Entry 5JVD (X-ray diffraction, 2.39 A resolution); this record covers chains B and E of the 6 polymer chains in the assembly.

== Chain B ==
Protein: Tubulin beta-2B chain
Organism: Bos taurus
UniProtKB: Q6B856 (TBB2B_BOVIN); the author numbering skips numbers that UniProt does not, so the offset changes along the chain: 1-42 = UniProt 1-42; 45-360 = UniProt 43-358; 369-455 = UniProt 359-445
Chain sequence (445 residues; row label = number of the first residue in the row; note: 10 numbers in that range are skipped by the numbering (no residue carries them; nothing is unmodelled there)):
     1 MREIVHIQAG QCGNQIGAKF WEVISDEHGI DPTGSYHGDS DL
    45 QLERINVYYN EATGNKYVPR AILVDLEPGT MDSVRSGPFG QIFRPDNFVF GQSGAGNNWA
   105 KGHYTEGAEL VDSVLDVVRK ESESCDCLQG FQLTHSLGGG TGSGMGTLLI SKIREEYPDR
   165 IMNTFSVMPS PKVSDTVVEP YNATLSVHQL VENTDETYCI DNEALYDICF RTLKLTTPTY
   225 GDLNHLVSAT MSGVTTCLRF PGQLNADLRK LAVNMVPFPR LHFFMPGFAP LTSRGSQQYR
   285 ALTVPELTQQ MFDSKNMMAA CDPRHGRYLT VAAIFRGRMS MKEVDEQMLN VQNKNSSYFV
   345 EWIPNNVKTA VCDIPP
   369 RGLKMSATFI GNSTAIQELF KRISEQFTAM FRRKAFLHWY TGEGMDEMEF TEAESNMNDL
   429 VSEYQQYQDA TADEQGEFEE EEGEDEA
Not modelled in the structure: 1, 278-281, 441-455
Bound ions: Mg2+: Gln11 (together with GDP)
Small-molecule neighbours:
  - 6NL ((2E)-3-(3-hydroxy-4-methoxyphenyl)-1-(7-methoxy-2H-1,3-benzodioxol-5-yl)-2-methylprop-2-en-1-one): Tyr202, Val238, Cys241, Leu242, Leu248, Ala250, Asp251, Lys254, Leu255, Asn258, Met259, Thr314, Val315, Ala316, Ala317, Ile318, Asn349, Asn350, Val351, Lys352, Ala354, Ile378
  - GDP (guanosine-5'-diphosphate): Gly10, Gln11, Cys12, Gln15, Ile16, Asp69, Asn101, Ser140, Gly142, Gly143, Gly144, Thr145, Gly146, Ser147, Val171, Pro173, Val177, Asp179, Glu183, Asn206, Leu209, Tyr224, Leu227, Asn228
Swiss-Prot annotation at these positions:
  - motif: Met1 to Ile4 (MREI motif)
  - binding site (GTP): Gln11, Glu71, Ser140, Gly144, Thr145, Gly146, Asn206, Asn228
  - binding site (Mg(2+)): Glu71
  - modified residue: Ser40 (Phosphoserine), Thr57 (Phosphothreonine), Lys60 (N6-acetyllysine), Ser174 (Phosphoserine), Thr287 (Phosphothreonine), Thr292 (Phosphothreonine), Arg320 (Omega-N-methylarginine), Glu448 (5-glutamyl polyglutamate)
  - cross-link (Glycyl lysine isopeptide (Lys-Gly)): Lys60 (interchain with G-Cter in ubiquitin), Lys326 (interchain with G-Cter in ubiquitin)
From the paper describing this entry:
  - binding site for 6NL: Gly237, Cys241, Leu242, Leu248, Ala250, Asp251, Leu255, Asn258, Met259, Ala316, Ile318, Asn349, Lys352, Ala354, Ile378

== Chain E ==
Protein: Stathmin-4
Organism: Rattus norvegicus
UniProtKB: P63043 (STMN4_RAT); residues 3-145 here correspond to UniProt positions 47-189 (UniProt number = residue number + 44)
Chain sequence (143 residues; numbered 3 to 145; the number before each row is that of its first residue):
     3 MADMEVIELN KCTSGQSFEV ILKPPSFDGV PEFNASLPRR RDPSLEEIQK KLEAAEERRK
    63 YQEAELLKHL AEKREHEREV IQKAIEENNN FIKMAKEKLA QKMESNKENR EAHLAAMLER
   123 LQEKDKHAEE VRKNKELKEE ASR
Not modelled in the structure: 3-5, 28-43, 144-145
Sequence notes: conflict Met3 (Ile47 in P63043), Ala4 (Ser48 in P63043)
Swiss-Prot annotation at these positions:
  - modified residue: Ser46 (Phosphoserine)

== How chain B and chain E interact ==
Contacting residue pairs - 19 pairs, chain B then chain E:
  Tyr108(B) with His78(E), hydrogen bond; Glu79(E); Val82(E), hydrophobic; Ile83(E)
  Leu152(B) with Glu79(E)
  Ser155(B) with Arg76(E), hydrogen bond
  Lys156(B) with Arg76(E); Glu79(E), salt bridge
  Arg158(B) with Leu68(E)
  Glu159(B) with Leu69(E); Leu72(E); Arg76(E), salt bridge
  Pro162(B) with Glu65(E)
  Thr409(B) with Glu89(E)
  Glu411(B) with Val82(E); Ala86(E)
  Gly412(B) with Val82(E); Lys85(E)
  Glu417(B) with His78(E), salt bridge
Other interface residues (no listed pair), chain B (15 interface residues in all): His107, Thr109, Gly410, Met413
Other interface residues (no listed pair), chain E (13 interface residues in all): Ala73

== Overview ==
Chain B and chain E form an interface of 15 and 13 residues respectively, with 2 hydrogen bonds and 3 salt
bridges. Polar pairs include Lys156(B)-Glu79(E), Glu159(B)-Arg76(E) and Glu417(B)-His78(E). Chain B binds
compound 6NL and GDP. The paper reports a binding site for 6NL at Gly237(B), Cys241(B) and Leu242(B) among
others.
Here chain B is Tubulin beta-2B chain (Bos taurus) and chain E is Stathmin-4 (Rattus norvegicus). Entry 5JVD
(Tubulin-TUB092 complex) was determined by X-ray diffraction.
